4Y8K - chains H and I of the 32 polymer chains in the assembly; structure by X-ray diffraction, 2.60 A resolution.

Chain H:
Molecule: Proteasome subunit beta type-2
From: Saccharomyces cerevisiae (strain ATCC 204508 / S288c)
Notes: EC 3.4.25.1
Reference sequence: P25043 (PSB2_YEAST); residues 1-232 here correspond to UniProt positions 30-261 (UniProt number = residue number + 29)
Amino-acid sequence (232 residues; each row starts with the number of its first residue):
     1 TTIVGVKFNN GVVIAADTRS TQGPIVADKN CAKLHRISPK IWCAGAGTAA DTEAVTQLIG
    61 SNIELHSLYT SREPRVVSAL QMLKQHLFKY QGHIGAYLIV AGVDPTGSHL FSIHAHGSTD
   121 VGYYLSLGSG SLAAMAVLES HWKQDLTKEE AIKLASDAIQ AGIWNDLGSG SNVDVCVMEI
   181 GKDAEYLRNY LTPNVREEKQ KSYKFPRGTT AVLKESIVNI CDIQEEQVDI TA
Not modelled in the structure: 223-232
Swiss-Prot annotation at these positions:
  - active site: T1 (Nucleophile)

Chain I:
Molecule: Proteasome subunit beta type-3
From: Saccharomyces cerevisiae (strain ATCC 204508 / S288c)
Notes: EC 3.4.25.1
Reference sequence: P25451 (PSB3_YEAST); residues 0-204 here correspond to UniProt positions 1-205 (UniProt number = residue number + 1)
Amino-acid sequence (205 residues; each row starts with the number of its first residue; numbering starts at 0):
     0 MSDPSSINGG IVVAMTGKDC VAIACDLRLG SQSLGVSNKF EKIFHYGHVF LGITGLATDV
    60 TTLNEMFRYK TNLYKLKEER AIEPETFTQL VSSSLYERRF GPYFVGPVVA GINSKSGKPF
   120 IAGFDLIGCI DEAKDFIVSG TASDQLFGMC ESLYEPNLEP EDLFETISQA LLNAADRDAL
   180 SGWGAVVYII KKDEVVKRYL KMRQD
Not modelled in the structure: 0
Bound ions: Mg2+ site 1: A174, D177, S180; Mg2+ site 2: D204 (shared with 3 residues of chain Y)
Swiss-Prot annotation at these positions:
  - modified residue: S30 (Phosphoserine)
  - cross-link: K69 (Glycyl lysine isopeptide (Lys-Gly) (interchain with G-Cter in ubiquitin))

Chain H / chain I interface:
Contacting residue pairs - 56 pairs, chain H then chain I:
  I25(H) - D143(I)
  I25(H) - F146(I)  hydrophobic
  A27(H) - D130(I)
  A27(H) - F146(I)  hydrophobic
  D28(H) - D130(I)
  D28(H) - E131(I)
  K29(H) - E150(I)  salt bridge
  A49(H) - C128(I)  hydrophobic
  A50(H) - Y95(I)
  A50(H) - I126(I)  hydrophobic
  A50(H) - C128(I)
  D51(H) - Y95(I)  hydrogen bond
  D51(H) - R98(I)  salt bridge
  A54(H) - Y95(I)
  Y90(H) - F99(I)  hydrophobic
  H93(H) - R98(I)
  H93(H) - F99(I)
  I94(H) - F99(I)  hydrophobic
  R196(H) - E150(I)  salt bridge
  K199(H) - E150(I)
  K199(H) - S151(I)  hydrogen bond (side chain-backbone)
  K199(H) - Y153(I)  hydrogen bond (side chain-backbone)
  S202(H) - E154(I)  hydrogen bond
  Y203(H) - S151(I)
  Y203(H) - L152(I)  hydrophobic
  K204(H) - E154(I)
  F205(H) - L152(I)  hydrophobic
  F205(H) - Q168(I)
  R207(H) - E160(I)
  R207(H) - D161(I)  salt bridge
  G208(H) - E164(I)  hydrogen bond (backbone-side chain)
  T209(H) - E164(I)
  T210(H) - E164(I)  hydrogen bond
  T210(H) - S167(I)
  T210(H) - Q168(I)  hydrogen bond
  T210(H) - L199(I)
  A211(H) - L199(I)
  A211(H) - K200(I)  hydrogen bond (backbone-backbone)
  V212(H) - F163(I)  hydrophobic
  V212(H) - Y198(I)
  L213(H) - Y198(I)  hydrogen bond (backbone-backbone)
  L213(H) - L199(I)
  L213(H) - K200(I)
  K214(H) - R197(I)
  K214(H) - Y198(I)  hydrogen bond (backbone-backbone)
  E215(H) - K196(I)
  E215(H) - R197(I)  salt bridge
  S216(H) - V195(I)
  S216(H) - K196(I)  hydrogen bond (backbone-backbone)
  I217(H) - V194(I)
  V218(H) - V194(I)  hydrogen bond (backbone-backbone)
  V218(H) - K196(I)
  N219(H) - H44(I)
  I220(H) - G46(I)
  I220(H) - V194(I)  hydrophobic
  D222(H) - K74(I)  salt bridge
Other interface residues (no listed pair), chain H (36 interface residues in all): Q22, V26, T48, P206
Other interface residues (no listed pair), chain I (35 interface residues in all): H47, F49, E158, L171, Y187

Overview:
The interface between chain H and chain I involves 36 residues on one side and 35 on the other; the contacts
include 12 hydrogen bonds and 6 salt bridges. Polar pairs include K29(H)-E150(I), D51(H)-R98(I) and
R196(H)-E150(I). From UniProt: active-site residue T1(H) on chain H.
Chain H is Proteasome subunit beta type-2 and chain I is Proteasome subunit beta type-3, both from
Saccharomyces cerevisiae (strain ATCC 204508 / S288c); the structure, Yeast 20S proteasome in complex with
H-APLL-ep, was determined by X-ray diffraction (same publication as 4Y69, 4Y6A, 4Y6V, 4Y6Z, 4Y70, 4Y74 and 34
further entries).
